PDB entry 3KPO | X-ray diffraction, 2.30 A resolution | chains A and B of the 3 polymer chains in the assembly

== Chain A ==
Protein: MHC class I antigen
From: Homo sapiens
UniProtKB: Q2L6G2 (Q2L6G2_HUMAN); residues 1-276 here correspond to UniProt positions 25-300 (UniProt number = residue number + 24)
Amino-acid sequence (276 residues; numbered 1 to 276; the number before each row is that of its first residue):
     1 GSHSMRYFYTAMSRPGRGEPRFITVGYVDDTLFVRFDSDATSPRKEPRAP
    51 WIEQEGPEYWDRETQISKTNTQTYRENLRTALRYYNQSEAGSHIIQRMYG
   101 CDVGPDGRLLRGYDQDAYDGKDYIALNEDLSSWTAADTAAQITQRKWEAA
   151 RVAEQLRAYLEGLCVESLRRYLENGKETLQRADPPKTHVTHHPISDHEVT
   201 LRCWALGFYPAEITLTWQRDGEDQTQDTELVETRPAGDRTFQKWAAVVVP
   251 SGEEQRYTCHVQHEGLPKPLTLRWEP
Disulfide bonds: Cys101-Cys164, Cys203-Cys259
Reported in the primary citation:
  - specificity-determining residues: Leu156 (proposed by the authors, not directly observed)

== Chain B ==
Protein: Beta-2-microglobulin
From: Homo sapiens
UniProtKB: P61769 (B2MG_HUMAN); residues 1-99 here correspond to UniProt positions 21-119 (UniProt number = residue number + 20)
Amino-acid sequence (100 residues; each row starts with the number of its first residue; numbering starts at 0):
     0 MIQRTPKIQVYSRHPAENGKSNFLNCYVSGFHPSDIEVDLLKNGERIEKV
    50 EHSDLSFSKDWSFYLLYYTEFTPTEKDEYACRVNHVTLSQPKIVKWDRDM
Construct notes: expression tag (0)
Swiss-Prot annotation at these positions:
  - modified residue: Gln2 (Pyrrolidone carboxylic acid)
  - glycosylation: Ile1 (N-linked (Glc) (glycation) isoleucine), Lys19 (N-linked (Glc) (glycation) lysine), Lys41 (N-linked (Glc) (glycation) lysine), Lys48 (N-linked (Glc) (glycation) lysine), Lys58 (N-linked (Glc) (glycation) lysine), Lys91 (N-linked (Glc) (glycation) lysine), Lys94 (N-linked (Glc) (glycation) lysine)
Disulfide bonds: Cys25-Cys80

== How chain A and chain B interact ==
Residue-residue contacts - 59 pairs, chain A then chain B:
  Phe8(A) with Ser55(B); Phe56(B), hydrophobic
  Tyr9(A) with Phe56(B)
  Thr10(A) with Phe56(B); Phe62(B)
  Met12(A) with Ser33(B), hydrogen bond; Asp34(B); Leu54(B), hydrophobic
  Val25(A) with Asp53(B); Leu54(B); Ser55(B)
  Tyr27(A) with Ser55(B), hydrogen bond; Tyr63(B)
  Leu32(A) with Asp53(B)
  Arg35(A) with Asp53(B), salt bridge
  Arg48(A) with Asp53(B)
  Ile94(A) with Pro32(B), hydrophobic; Ser33(B); Phe62(B), hydrophobic
  Gln96(A) with His31(B), hydrogen bond; Phe56(B); Trp60(B), hydrogen bond (side chain-backbone); Phe62(B)
  Arg97(A) with Phe56(B)
  Gln115(A) with Trp60(B)
  Asp116(A) with Trp60(B)
  Ala117(A) with Trp60(B)
  Asp119(A) with Met0(B); His31(B)
  Gly120(A) with Arg3(B); His31(B), hydrogen bond (backbone-side chain); Trp60(B)
  Asp122(A) with Trp60(B), hydrogen bond
  His192(A) with Asp98(B), salt bridge
  Arg202(A) with Asp98(B), hydrogen bond (side chain-backbone); Met99(B)
  Trp204(A) with Asp98(B); Met99(B)
  Val231(A) with Gln8(B)
  Glu232(A) with Lys6(B), salt bridge; Gln8(B); Ser28(B), hydrogen bond
  Thr233(A) with Tyr26(B)
  Arg234(A) with Gln8(B); Tyr10(B); Tyr26(B); Met99(B), hydrogen bond (side chain-backbone)
  Pro235(A) with Tyr10(B), hydrogen bond (backbone-side chain); Asn24(B); Tyr26(B); Leu65(B), hydrophobic
  Ala236(A) with Arg12(B), hydrogen bond (backbone-side chain); Asn24(B), hydrogen bond (backbone-side chain)
  Gly237(A) with Arg12(B), hydrogen bond (backbone-side chain)
  Asp238(A) with Arg12(B)
  Gln242(A) with Tyr10(B); Ser11(B), hydrogen bond (side chain-backbone); Arg12(B), hydrogen bond (side chain-backbone)
  Trp244(A) with Met99(B), hydrogen bond (side chain-backbone)
Interface residues without a listed pair, chain A (37 interface residues in all): Arg17, Ile23, Ser92, His93, Met98, Leu206
Interface residues without a listed pair, chain B (28 interface residues in all): Ile1, His13, Pro14, Asp59

== In short ==
The interface between chain A and chain B involves 37 residues on one side and 28 on the other, with 16
hydrogen bonds and 3 salt bridges. Polar contacts include Arg35(A)-Asp53(B), His192(A)-Asp98(B) and
Glu232(A)-Lys6(B). The paper reports the specificity determinant Leu156(A).
Chain A is MHC class I antigen and chain B is Beta-2-microglobulin, both from Homo sapiens; the structure,
Crystal Structure of HLA B*4403 in complex with EEYLKAWTF, a mimotope, was determined by X-ray diffraction,
deposited together with 3KPL, 3KPM, 3KPN, 3KPP and 3KPQ.
